PDB entry 3QT2 | X-ray diffraction, 2.55 A resolution | chains A and D of the 3 polymer chains in the assembly

# Chain A
Name: Interleukin-5 receptor subunit alpha
From: Homo sapiens
UniProt: Q01344 (IL5RA_HUMAN); residues 0-315 here correspond to UniProt positions 20-335 (UniProt number = residue number + 20)
Amino-acid sequence (317 residues; each row starts with the number of its first residue; numbers below 1 keep their minus sign (Met-1 is residue -1)):
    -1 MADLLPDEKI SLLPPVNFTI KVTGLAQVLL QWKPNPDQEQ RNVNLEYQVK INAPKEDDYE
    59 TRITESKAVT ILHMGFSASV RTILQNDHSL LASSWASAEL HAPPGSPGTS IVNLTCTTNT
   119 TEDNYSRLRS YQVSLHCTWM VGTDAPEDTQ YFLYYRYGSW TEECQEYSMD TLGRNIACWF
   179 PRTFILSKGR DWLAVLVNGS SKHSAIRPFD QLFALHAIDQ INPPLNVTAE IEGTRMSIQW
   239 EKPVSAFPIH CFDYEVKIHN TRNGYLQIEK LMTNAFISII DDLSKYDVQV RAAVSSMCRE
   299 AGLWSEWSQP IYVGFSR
Disordered / not traced: -1 to 6, 314-315
Cystine bridges: Cys114-Cys135, Cys162-Cys176, Cys249-Cys296
Sequence notes: expression tag (-1); engineered mutation Ala66 (Cys86 in Q01344), Met72 (Lys92 in Q01344), Met138 (Leu158 in Q01344), Met167 (Lys187 in Q01344), Met234 (Leu254 in Q01344)
Residues lining bound ligands:
  - beta-D-glucopyranose (BGC), molecule 1: Lys48, Asn50, Ser77, Trp93, Ser95
  - beta-D-glucopyranose (BGC), molecule 2: Tyr152, Leu194, Asn196
UniProt features mapped onto this chain:
  - motif: Trp302 to Ser306 (WSXWS motif)
  - glycosylation (N-linked (GlcNAc...) asparagine): Asn15, Asn111, Asn196, Asn224

# Chain D
Name: Interleukin-5
From: Homo sapiens
UniProt: P05113 (IL5_HUMAN); residues 0-115 here correspond to UniProt positions 19-134 (UniProt number = residue number + 19)
Amino-acid sequence (117 residues; numbered -1 to 115; the number before each row is that of its first residue; numbers below 1 keep their minus sign (Met-1 is residue -1)):
    -1 MAIPTEIPTS ALVKETLALL STHRTLLIAN ETLRIPVPVH KNHQLCTEEI FQGIGTLESQ
    59 TVQGGTVERL FKNLSLIKKY IDGQKKKCGE ERRRVNQFLD YLQEFLGVMN TEWIIES
Disordered / not traced: -1 to 5, 115
Sequence notes: expression tag (-1)
UniProt features mapped onto this chain:
  - site: Asn71 (Not glycosylated)
  - glycosylation: Thr3 (O-linked (GalNAc...) threonine), Asn28 (N-linked (GlcNAc...) asparagine)

# Chain A / chain D interface
Residue-residue contacts (11; chain A residue first):
  Asp56(A) - Arg32(D)  salt bridge
  Glu58(A) - Arg32(D)
  Lys65(A) - Glu114(D)
  Gly156(A) - Ile112(D)
  Ser157(A) - Ile113(D)  hydrogen bond (side chain-backbone)
  Arg188(A) - Lys39(D)
  Asp189(A) - Lys39(D)  salt bridge
  Asp189(A) - Ile112(D)
  Met270(A) - Lys12(D)
  Met295(A) - Lys12(D)
  Met295(A) - Leu15(D)
Also at the interface, not in a pair above, chain A (12 interface residues in all): Tyr57, Leu184, Ser294
Also at the interface, not in a pair above, chain D (10 interface residues in all): Val37, Thr109, Glu110

# Overview
Chain A and chain D form an interface of 12 and 10 residues respectively, with 1 hydrogen bond and 2 salt
bridges. Among the polar pairs are Asp56(A)-Arg32(D), Asp189(A)-Lys39(D) and Ser157(A)-Ile113(D). Ligands of
chain A: beta-D-glucopyranose.
Chain A is Interleukin-5 receptor subunit alpha and chain D is Interleukin-5, both from Homo sapiens; the
structure, Structure of a cytokine ligand-receptor complex, was determined by X-ray diffraction.
